5MW9 - chains A and B of the 4 polymer chains in the assembly; structure by X-ray diffraction, 2.20 A resolution.

[Chain A (and B)]
Molecule: Centrosomin
Organism: Drosophila melanogaster
Notes: chain B of this document is another copy of the same molecule, construct and numbering; everything in this record applies to it too
Reference sequence: P54623 (CNN_DROME), isoform P54623-2; numbering as in UniProt (aligned over 1082-1148)
Chain sequence (70 residues; numbered 1079 to 1148; the number before each row is that of its first residue):
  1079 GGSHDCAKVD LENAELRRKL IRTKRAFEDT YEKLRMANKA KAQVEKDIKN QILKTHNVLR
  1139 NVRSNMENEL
Disordered / not traced: 1079-1080, 1147-1148 (chain B: 1141-1148)
Sequence notes: expression tag (1079-1081)
What the authors report for this chain:
  - mutagenesis - R1141H: decreased localization

[How chain A and chain B interact]
Residue-residue contacts (39):
  His1082(A) with His1082(B); Cys1084(B); Asp1088(B), salt bridge
  Cys1084(A) with His1082(B), hydrogen bond
  Val1087(A) with Val1087(B), hydrophobic; Asp1088(B); Asn1091(B), hydrogen bond (backbone-side chain)
  Asp1088(A) with His1082(B), salt bridge; Val1087(B)
  Glu1090(A) with Asn1091(B); Arg1095(B), salt bridge
  Asn1091(A) with Glu1090(B), hydrogen bond; Asn1091(B), hydrogen bond; Leu1094(B)
  Leu1094(A) with Asn1091(B); Leu1094(B), hydrophobic; Arg1095(B)
  Arg1095(A) with Glu1090(B), salt bridge; Leu1094(B)
  Lys1097(A) with Leu1098(B)
  Leu1098(A) with Leu1094(B), hydrophobic; Lys1097(B); Leu1098(B), hydrophobic; Thr1101(B)
  Thr1101(A) with Leu1098(B); Thr1101(B); Lys1102(B)
  Lys1102(A) with Thr1101(B)
  Ala1104(A) with Phe1105(B)
  Phe1105(A) with Ala1104(B); Phe1105(B); Thr1108(B)
  Thr1108(A) with Phe1105(B); Thr1108(B); Tyr1109(B)
  Tyr1109(A) with Thr1108(B)
  Lys1111(A) with Leu1112(B)
  Leu1112(A) with Thr1108(B); Lys1111(B)
Other interface residues (no listed pair), chain B (19 interface residues in all): Ala1115

[Summary]
The interface between chain A and chain B involves 18 residues on one side and 19 on the other; the contacts
include 4 hydrogen bonds and 4 salt bridges. Polar contacts include His1082(A)-Asp1088(B),
Glu1090(A)-Arg1095(B) and Cys1084(A)-His1082(B). The paper reports that R1141H of chain A reduces
localization.
Both chains are Centrosomin (Drosophila melanogaster). Entry 5MW9 (Complex between the Leucine Zipper (LZ) and
Centrosomin-motif 2 (CM2) domains of Drosophila melanogaster Centrosomin (Cnn) ...) was determined by X-ray
diffraction together with 5MVW, 5MW0, 5MWE and 5I7C from the same study.
